Entry 2ZXP (X-ray diffraction, 2.30 A resolution); this record covers chain A.

== Chain A ==
Molecule: Single-stranded DNA specific exonuclease RecJ
Source organism: Thermus thermophilus
Notes: EC 3.1.11.-
UniProtKB: Q5SJ47 (Q5SJ47_THET8); residue numbers follow UniProt; this construct covers 1-666
Sequence (666 residues; each row starts with the number of its first residue):
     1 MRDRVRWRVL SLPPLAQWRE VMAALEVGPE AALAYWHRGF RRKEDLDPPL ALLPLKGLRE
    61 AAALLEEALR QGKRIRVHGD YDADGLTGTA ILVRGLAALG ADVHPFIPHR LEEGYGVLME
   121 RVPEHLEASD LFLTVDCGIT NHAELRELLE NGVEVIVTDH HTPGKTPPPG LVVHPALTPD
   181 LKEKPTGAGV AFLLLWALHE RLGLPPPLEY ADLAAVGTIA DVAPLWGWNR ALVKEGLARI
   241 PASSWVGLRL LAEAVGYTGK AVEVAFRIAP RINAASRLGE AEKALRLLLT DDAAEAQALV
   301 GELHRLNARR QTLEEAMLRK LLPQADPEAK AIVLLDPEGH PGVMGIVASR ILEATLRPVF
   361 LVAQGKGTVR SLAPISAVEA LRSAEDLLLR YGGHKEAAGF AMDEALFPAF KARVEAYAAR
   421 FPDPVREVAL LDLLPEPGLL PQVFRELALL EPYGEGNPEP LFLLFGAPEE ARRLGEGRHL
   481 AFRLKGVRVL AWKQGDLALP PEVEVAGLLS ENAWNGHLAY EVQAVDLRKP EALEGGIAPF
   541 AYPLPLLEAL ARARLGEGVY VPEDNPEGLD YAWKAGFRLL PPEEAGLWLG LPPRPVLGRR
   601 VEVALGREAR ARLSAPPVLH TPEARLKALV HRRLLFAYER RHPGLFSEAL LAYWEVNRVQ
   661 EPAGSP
Disordered / not traced: 109-118, 659-666
Swiss-Prot annotation at these positions:
  - binding site (Mn(2+)): Asp-80, Asp-82, Asp-84, Asp-136, His-160, Asp-221
Residues lining bound ligands:
  - Mn2+ (MN), molecule 1: Asp-80, Asp-82, Gly-85, Asp-136, His-161
  - Mn2+ (MN), molecule 2: Asp-84, Asp-136, His-160, His-161, Gly-187, Asp-221
Reported in the primary citation:
  - Mn2+ coordination: Asp-80, Asp-82, Asp-84, Asp-136, His-160, Asp-221
  - conformationally variable residues (loop rearrangement): His-394

== Overview ==
Chain A binds Mn2+. Curated annotation (UniProt) lists 6 Mn2+-binding residues. From the paper: Mn2+
coordination by Asp-80, Asp-82 and Asp-84 among others; conformational variability at His-394.
Chain A is Single-stranded DNA specific exonuclease RecJ (Thermus thermophilus); the structure, Crystal
structure of RecJ in complex with Mn2+ from Thermus thermophilus HB8, was determined by X-ray diffraction,
deposited together with 2ZXO and 2ZXR.
